8WD0 - chains C and E of the 6 polymer chains in the assembly; structure by X-ray diffraction, 2.60 A resolution.

Chain C:
Molecule: Tubulin alpha-1B chain
Organism: Bos taurus
UniProtKB: P81947 (TBA1B_BOVIN); residues 1-451 here = UniProt positions 1-451
Chain sequence (451 residues; numbered 1 to 451; the number before each row is that of its first residue):
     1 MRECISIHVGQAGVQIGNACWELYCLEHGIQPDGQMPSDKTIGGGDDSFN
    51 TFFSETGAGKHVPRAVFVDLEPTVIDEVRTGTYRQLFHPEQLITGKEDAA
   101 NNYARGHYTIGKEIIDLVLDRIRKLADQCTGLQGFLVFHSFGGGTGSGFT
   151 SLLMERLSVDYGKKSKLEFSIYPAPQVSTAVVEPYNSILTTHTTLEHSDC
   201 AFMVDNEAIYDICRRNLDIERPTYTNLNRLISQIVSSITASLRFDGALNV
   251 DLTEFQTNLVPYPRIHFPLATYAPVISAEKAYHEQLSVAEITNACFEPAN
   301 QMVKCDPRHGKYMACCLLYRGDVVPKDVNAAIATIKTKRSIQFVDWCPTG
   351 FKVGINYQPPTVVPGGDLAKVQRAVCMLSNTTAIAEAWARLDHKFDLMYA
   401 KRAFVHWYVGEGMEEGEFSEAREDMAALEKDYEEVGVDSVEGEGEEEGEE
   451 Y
Not modelled in the structure: 441-451
Ion coordination: Ca2+: Asp39, Thr41, Gly44, Glu55
Small-molecule neighbours:
  - GTP (guanosine-5'-triphosphate): Gly10, Gln11, Ala12, Gln15, Ile16, Asp69, Asp98, Ala99, Ala100, Asn101, Ser140, Gly142, Gly143, Gly144, Thr145, Gly146, Ile171, Pro173, Val177, Ser178, Thr179, Glu183, Asn206, Tyr224, Leu227, Asn228, Ile231
  - Erianin (W4F; 2-methoxy-5-[2-(3,4,5-trimethoxyphenyl)ethyl]phenol): Thr179, Ala180, Val181

Chain E:
Molecule: Stathmin-4
Organism: Rattus norvegicus
UniProtKB: P63043 (STMN4_RAT); residues -43 to 145 here correspond to UniProt positions 1-189 (UniProt number = residue number + 44)
Chain sequence (189 residues; each row starts with the number of its first residue; numbers below 1 keep their minus sign (Met-43 is residue -43)):
   -43 MTLAAYKEKMKELPLVSLFCSCFLSDPLNKSSYKYEADTVDLNWCVISDM
     7 EVIELNKCTSGQSFEVILKPPSFDGVPEFNASLPRRRDPSLEEIQKKLEA
    57 AEERRKYQEAELLKHLAEKREHEREVIQKAIEENNNFIKMAKEKLAQKME
   107 SNKENREAHLAAMLERLQEKDKHAEEVRKNKELKEEASR
Not modelled in the structure: -43 to 5, 29-43, 142-145

How chain C and chain E interact:
Contacting residue pairs - 33 pairs, chain C then chain E:
  His107(C) - Lys104(E)
  Tyr108(C) - Lys104(E)
  Tyr108(C) - Met105(E)  hydrophobic
  Tyr108(C) - Asn108(E)
  Thr109(C) - Arg112(E)
  Lys112(C) - Met105(E)
  Leu152(C) - Leu101(E)  hydrophobic
  Glu155(C) - Leu101(E)
  Glu155(C) - Lys104(E)  salt bridge
  Arg156(C) - Leu101(E)
  Ser158(C) - Phe93(E)
  Ser158(C) - Ile94(E)
  Val159(C) - Ile94(E)
  Val159(C) - Ala97(E)  hydrophobic
  Val159(C) - Lys98(E)
  Gly162(C) - Asn90(E)
  Gly162(C) - Ile94(E)
  Lys163(C) - Asn90(E)  hydrogen bond (backbone-side chain)
  Lys163(C) - Phe93(E)
  Thr193(C) - Lys104(E)
  Glu196(C) - Phe93(E)
  His197(C) - Phe93(E)
  His197(C) - Ala97(E)
  Val409(C) - His115(E)
  Gly410(C) - Arg112(E)
  Glu411(C) - Asn108(E)  hydrogen bond (backbone-side chain)
  Glu411(C) - Arg112(E)  salt bridge
  Gly412(C) - Asn108(E)  hydrogen bond (backbone-side chain)
  Gly412(C) - Asn111(E)  hydrogen bond (backbone-side chain)
  Gly412(C) - Arg112(E)
  Met413(C) - Asn108(E)
  Glu414(C) - Ser107(E)  hydrogen bond
  Glu414(C) - Asn111(E)  hydrogen bond
Also at the interface, not in a pair above, chain E (14 interface residues in all): Lys100

Summary:
20 residues of chain C face 14 of chain E across their interface, with 6 hydrogen bonds and 2 salt bridges.
Polar pairs include Glu155(C)-Lys104(E), Glu411(C)-Arg112(E) and Lys163(C)-Asn90(E). Chain C binds GTP and
Erianin. The Ca2+ site is built by Asp39(C), Thr41(C), Gly44(C) and Glu55(C).
Here chain C is Tubulin alpha-1B chain (Bos taurus) and chain E is Stathmin-4 (Rattus norvegicus). Entry 8WD0
(Crystal structure of T2R-TTL-Erianin complex) was determined by X-ray diffraction.
